5NE1 - chain A; structure by X-ray diffraction, 2.09 A resolution.

== Chain A ==
Name: Beta-lactamase
Organism: Stenotrophomonas maltophilia
Notes: EC 3.5.2.6
UniProtKB: Q9RBQ1 (Q9RBQ1_STEMA); the author numbering skips numbers that UniProt does not, so the offset changes along the chain: 14-57 = UniProt 28-71; 59-238 = UniProt 72-251; 240-291 = UniProt 252-303
Sequence (278 residues; row label = number of the first residue in the row; note: 2 numbers in that range are skipped by the numbering (no residue carries them; nothing is unmodelled there)):
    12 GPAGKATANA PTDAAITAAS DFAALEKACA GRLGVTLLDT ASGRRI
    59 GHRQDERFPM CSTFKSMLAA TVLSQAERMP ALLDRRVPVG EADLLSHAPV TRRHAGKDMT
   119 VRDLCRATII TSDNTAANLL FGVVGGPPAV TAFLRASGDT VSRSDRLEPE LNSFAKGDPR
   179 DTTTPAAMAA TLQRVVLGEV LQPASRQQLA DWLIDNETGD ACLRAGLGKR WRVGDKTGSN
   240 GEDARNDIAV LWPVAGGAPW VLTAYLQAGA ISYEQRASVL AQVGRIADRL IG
Unresolved in the structure: 12-19
Sequence notes: expression tag (12-13)
What the authors report for this chain:
  - binding site for the ligand OK3: S70, H105, S130, N132, T235, S237

== Summary ==
The paper reports a binding site for the ligand OK3 at S70, H105 and S130 among others.
Chain A is Beta-lactamase (Stenotrophomonas maltophilia); the structure, L2 class A serine-beta-lactamase in
complex with cyclic boronate 2, was determined by X-ray diffraction together with 5NE2 and 5NE3 from the same
study.
